PDB entry 9IQE | electron microscopy, 3.78 A resolution | chains A and B

== Chain A ==
Protein: ABC transporter, ATP-binding protein
From: Mycolicibacterium smegmatis MC2 155
UniProtKB: A0R271 (A0R271_MYCS2); residue numbers follow UniProt; this construct covers 1-578
Chain sequence (590 residues; each row starts with the number of its first residue; numbers below 1 keep their minus sign (Met-11 is residue -11)):
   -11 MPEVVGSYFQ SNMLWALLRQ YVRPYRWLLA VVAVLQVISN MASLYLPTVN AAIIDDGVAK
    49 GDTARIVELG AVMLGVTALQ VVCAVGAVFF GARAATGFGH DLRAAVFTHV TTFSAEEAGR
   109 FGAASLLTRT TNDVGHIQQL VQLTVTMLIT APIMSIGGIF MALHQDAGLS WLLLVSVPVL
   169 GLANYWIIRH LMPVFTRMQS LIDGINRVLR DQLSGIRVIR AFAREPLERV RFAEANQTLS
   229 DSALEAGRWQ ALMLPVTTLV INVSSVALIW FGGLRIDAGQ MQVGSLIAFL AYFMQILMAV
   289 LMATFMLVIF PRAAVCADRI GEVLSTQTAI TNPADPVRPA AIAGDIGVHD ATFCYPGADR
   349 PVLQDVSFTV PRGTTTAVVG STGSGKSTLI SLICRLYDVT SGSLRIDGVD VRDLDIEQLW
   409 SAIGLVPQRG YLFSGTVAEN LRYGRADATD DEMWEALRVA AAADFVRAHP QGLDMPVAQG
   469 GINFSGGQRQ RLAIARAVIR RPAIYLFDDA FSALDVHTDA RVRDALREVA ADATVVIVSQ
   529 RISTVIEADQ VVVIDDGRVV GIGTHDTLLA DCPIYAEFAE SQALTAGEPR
Unresolved in the structure: -11 to -2, 573-578
Construct notes: initiating methionine (-11); expression tag (-10 to 0)

== Chain B ==
Protein: ABC transporter transmembrane region
From: Mycolicibacterium smegmatis MC2 155
UniProtKB: I7GDB1 (I7GDB1_MYCS2); residues 1-625 here correspond to UniProt positions 6-630 (UniProt number = residue number + 5)
Chain sequence (643 residues; row label = number of the first residue in the row):
     1 MRRGALPQAP LERTRDFKGS AIRLARRLLP QRALTLAVIL LGVGGIAIGV IGPRILGHAT
    61 DLLFNGVIGR ELPAGLTKEQ AVEAARARGD GTFADLLSGM DIVPGQGVDF GAVGRTLALA
   121 LGLYLVAALL VWVQARLLNV TVQRTMVALR AEVQEKIHRL PLSYFDSRQR GEVLSRVTND
   181 VDNIQNSVSM TISQLLTSVL TVFAVLVMML TISPLLTLFT VVTVPASLWV TRWITRRSQP
   241 LFVAQWRNTG RLAAHLEETY SGFTIVKTFG HREAAAGKFA ELNSETQQSS FGAQFFSGLV
   301 SPATMFIGNL SYVAVAVVGG LQVATGQITL GSIQAFIQYV RQFNQPLTQV AGMYNTLQSG
   361 IASAERVFDL LDTEEESADS PRRADVRTGR VEFEHVSFSY VPGTPVIEDL SLVAEPGSTV
   421 AIVGPTGAGK TTLVNLLMRF YDVDSGRITI DGVDIASVSR ESLRASIGMV LQDTWLFAGT
   481 IYDNIAYGRP DADEDEVIEA ATAAYVDRFV HTLPNGYDTR VDDDGGAISA GEKQLITIAR
   541 AVLARPKLLV LDEATSSVDT RTELLIAHAM AELRRDRTSF IIAHRLSTIR DADLILVMDS
   601 GRIIERGTHE ELLARHGRYW EMTRVHLGGI KAFHHHHHHH HHH
Unresolved in the structure: 1-12, 632-643
Construct notes: expression tag (626-643)
Residues lining bound ligands: ADP (adenosine-5'-diphosphate): Asp166, Tyr400, Val406, Pro425, Thr426, Gly427, Ala428, Gly429, Lys430, Thr431, Thr432
Reported in the primary citation:
  - catalytic residues: Glu553, His584 (by similarity / conservation)
  - mutagenesis - E553Q: decreased catalytic activity

== How chain A and chain B interact ==
Pairs across the interface - 234 pairs, chain A then chain B:
  Leu34(A) - Asn309(B)
  Asn38(A) - Tyr312(B)  hydrogen bond
  Asn38(A) - Ala316(B)
  Asn38(A) - Ile337(B)
  Val46(A) - Gly320(B)
  Val46(A) - Val323(B)  hydrophobic
  Ala47(A) - Phe93(B)
  Ala47(A) - Leu96(B)  hydrophobic
  Gly49(A) - Thr92(B)  hydrogen bond (backbone-side chain)
  Ile54(A) - Val317(B)
  Ile54(A) - Leu321(B)
  Gly58(A) - Val313(B)
  Gly58(A) - Val317(B)
  Met61(A) - Val313(B)  hydrophobic
  Met61(A) - Ala316(B)  hydrophobic
  Leu62(A) - Val313(B)  hydrophobic
  Thr65(A) - Phe306(B)
  Thr65(A) - Asn309(B)
  Gln68(A) - Asn309(B)  hydrogen bond
  Val69(A) - Pro302(B)
  Val69(A) - Phe306(B)  hydrophobic
  Val73(A) - Leu299(B)  hydrophobic
  Val76(A) - Gly298(B)
  Val76(A) - Pro302(B)  hydrophobic
  Phe77(A) - Phe291(B)  hydrophobic
  Phe77(A) - Phe295(B)  hydrophobic
  Ala80(A) - Phe291(B)
  Arg81(A) - Phe291(B)
  Thr84(A) - Gln287(B)
  Thr84(A) - Ser290(B)  hydrogen bond
  Thr84(A) - Phe291(B)
  His88(A) - Asn283(B)  hydrogen bond
  His88(A) - Gln287(B)
  Arg91(A) - Leu252(B)
  Arg91(A) - Phe279(B)
  Arg91(A) - Asn283(B)  hydrogen bond
  Arg91(A) - Thr286(B)
  Ala92(A) - Phe279(B)  hydrophobic
  Ala92(A) - Asn283(B)
  Phe95(A) - Leu256(B)  hydrophobic
  Phe95(A) - Thr259(B)
  Phe95(A) - Tyr260(B)
  Phe95(A) - Ala276(B)  hydrophobic
  Phe95(A) - Phe279(B)  hydrophobic
  Val98(A) - Tyr260(B)  hydrophobic
  Val98(A) - Phe263(B)
  Thr99(A) - Phe263(B)
  Thr99(A) - Lys267(B)
  Thr99(A) - Arg272(B)  hydrogen bond (backbone-side chain)
  Thr100(A) - Arg272(B)
  Phe101(A) - Phe263(B)
  Phe101(A) - Lys267(B)
  Ala106(A) - Phe263(B)  hydrophobic
  Gly107(A) - Asp524(B)
  Gly107(A) - Gly525(B)
  Gly107(A) - Gly526(B)
  Arg108(A) - Asp523(B)  salt bridge
  Arg108(A) - Gly525(B)
  Ala111(A) - Tyr260(B)
  Ala111(A) - Ser261(B)
  Leu114(A) - Tyr260(B)
  Leu115(A) - Ala253(B)
  Leu115(A) - Glu257(B)
  Leu115(A) - Tyr260(B)
  Thr118(A) - Leu256(B)
  Thr118(A) - Tyr260(B)  hydrogen bond
  Gln126(A) - Ser290(B)  hydrogen bond
  Gln126(A) - Gln294(B)  hydrogen bond
  Gln127(A) - Gln294(B)
  Gln130(A) - Gln294(B)  hydrogen bond
  Asn194(A) - Thr178(B)
  Asn194(A) - Asp182(B)  hydrogen bond
  Arg195(A) - Ala478(B)
  Arg195(A) - Asp522(B)  salt bridge
  Leu197(A) - Val177(B)  hydrophobic
  Leu197(A) - Thr178(B)
  Arg198(A) - Leu174(B)
  Arg198(A) - Asp522(B)  salt bridge
  Asp199(A) - Trp475(B)  hydrogen bond (backbone-side chain)
  Asp199(A) - Phe477(B)
  Asp199(A) - Ala478(B)  hydrogen bond (side chain-backbone)
  Gln200(A) - Gln154(B)  hydrogen bond
  Leu201(A) - Ile157(B)  hydrophobic
  Leu201(A) - Phe165(B)  hydrophobic
  Leu201(A) - Val173(B)
  Leu201(A) - Leu174(B)  hydrophobic
  Ser202(A) - Trp475(B)
  Gly203(A) - Trp475(B)
  Ile204(A) - Phe165(B)  hydrophobic
  Arg205(A) - Asn435(B)  hydrogen bond
  Arg205(A) - Phe440(B)
  Arg205(A) - Tyr441(B)  hydrogen bond
  Val206(A) - Trp475(B)  hydrophobic
  Ile207(A) - Trp475(B)  hydrophobic
  Ile207(A) - Tyr487(B)
  Arg208(A) - Ile157(B)
  Arg208(A) - His158(B)
  Arg208(A) - Leu160(B)  hydrogen bond (side chain-backbone)
  Arg208(A) - Leu162(B)
  Arg208(A) - Arg464(B)
  Ala209(A) - Arg464(B)
  Ala209(A) - Met469(B)  hydrophobic
  Phe210(A) - Arg540(B)
  Ala211(A) - Ala465(B)  hydrophobic
  Arg212(A) - Tyr487(B)  hydrogen bond (side chain-backbone)
  Arg212(A) - Gly488(B)  hydrogen bond (side chain-backbone)
  Arg212(A) - Arg489(B)
  Arg212(A) - Pro490(B)
  Glu213(A) - His158(B)
  Leu215(A) - Pro490(B)  hydrophobic
  Glu216(A) - His158(B)
  Glu216(A) - Tyr487(B)  hydrogen bond
  Arg217(A) - Glu155(B)
  Arg217(A) - His158(B)
  Arg219(A) - Tyr487(B)
  Phe220(A) - Arg150(B)
  Phe220(A) - Gln154(B)
  Asn224(A) - Val147(B)  hydrogen bond (side chain-backbone)
  Asn224(A) - Arg150(B)
  Leu227(A) - Arg150(B)
  Ser228(A) - Val147(B)
  Ala231(A) - Gln143(B)
  Leu232(A) - Asn139(B)  hydrogen bond (backbone-side chain)
  Leu232(A) - Val140(B)  hydrophobic
  Leu232(A) - Gln143(B)
  Gly235(A) - Asn139(B)
  Arg236(A) - Arg136(B)
  Arg236(A) - Asn139(B)
  Ala239(A) - Trp132(B)
  Ala239(A) - Ala135(B)  hydrophobic
  Leu240(A) - Trp132(B)
  Pro243(A) - Ala128(B)
  Pro243(A) - Val131(B)  hydrophobic
  Pro243(A) - Trp132(B)  hydrophobic
  Leu247(A) - Tyr124(B)
  Leu247(A) - Leu125(B)  hydrophobic
  Leu247(A) - Ala128(B)  hydrophobic
  Asn250(A) - Tyr124(B)
  Ser253(A) - Leu56(B)
  Val254(A) - Leu56(B)  hydrophobic
  Val254(A) - Leu117(B)
  Val254(A) - Tyr124(B)  hydrophobic
  Ile257(A) - Ala59(B)  hydrophobic
  Ile257(A) - Leu63(B)
  Ile257(A) - Leu117(B)  hydrophobic
  Trp258(A) - Phe110(B)  hydrophobic
  Trp258(A) - Gly114(B)
  Trp258(A) - Leu117(B)
  Gly261(A) - Leu63(B)
  Gly261(A) - Phe110(B)
  Leu262(A) - Phe110(B)  hydrophobic
  Ile264(A) - Val67(B)  hydrophobic
  Ile264(A) - Arg70(B)
  Asp265(A) - Arg70(B)  salt bridge
  Asp265(A) - Phe110(B)
  Val271(A) - Phe64(B)  hydrophobic
  Ile275(A) - Leu330(B)  hydrophobic
  Ile275(A) - Gln334(B)
  Leu278(A) - Gln334(B)
  Met282(A) - Gln338(B)
  Met282(A) - Arg341(B)
  Met282(A) - Gln342(B)
  Met282(A) - Gln345(B)
  Gln283(A) - Arg341(B)
  Met286(A) - Arg341(B)
  Met286(A) - Gln345(B)
  Met290(A) - Gln349(B)  hydrogen bond
  Phe293(A) - Gln349(B)
  Tyr343(A) - Thr512(B)
  Tyr343(A) - Pro514(B)  hydrophobic
  Tyr343(A) - Ala527(B)
  Pro344(A) - Pro514(B)
  Gly345(A) - Pro514(B)
  Ala346(A) - Thr512(B)
  Ala346(A) - Leu513(B)
  Asp347(A) - His511(B)  hydrogen bond (backbone-backbone)
  Arg348(A) - Asp507(B)  hydrogen bond (side chain-backbone)
  Arg348(A) - His511(B)  hydrogen bond
  Arg348(A) - Thr512(B)
  Pro349(A) - Thr512(B)
  Val350(A) - Thr512(B)
  Ser369(A) - Arg508(B)  hydrogen bond
  Ser369(A) - Asp559(B)
  Ser369(A) - Arg561(B)
  Ser369(A) - Thr562(B)
  Thr370(A) - Arg508(B)
  Thr370(A) - Gly531(B)
  Thr370(A) - Glu532(B)
  Thr370(A) - Val558(B)
  Thr370(A) - Asp559(B)  hydrogen bond (backbone-side chain)
  Gly371(A) - Phe509(B)
  Leu384(A) - Thr264(B)
  Trp408(A) - Lys267(B)
  Leu413(A) - Phe269(B)
  Arg417(A) - Ser529(B)  hydrogen bond
  Tyr419(A) - Glu257(B)
  Tyr419(A) - Glu258(B)
  Tyr419(A) - Ser261(B)
  Tyr419(A) - Gly262(B)
  Tyr419(A) - Ile265(B)
  Phe421(A) - Glu258(B)
  Phe421(A) - Gly262(B)
  Ser422(A) - Glu258(B)  hydrogen bond (backbone-side chain)
  Tyr431(A) - Phe269(B)
  Tyr431(A) - His271(B)
  Gln467(A) - Ala254(B)  hydrogen bond (side chain-backbone)
  Gln467(A) - Glu257(B)
  Gln467(A) - Glu258(B)
  Arg484(A) - Ile265(B)
  Arg484(A) - Phe269(B)
  Arg488(A) - Phe269(B)  hydrogen bond (side chain-backbone)
  Asp503(A) - Val625(B)
  Asp503(A) - Lys631(B)  salt bridge
  Val504(A) - His626(B)
  His505(A) - Lys631(B)
  Gln528(A) - Ser557(B)
  Gln528(A) - Val558(B)
  Gln528(A) - Asp559(B)  hydrogen bond (side chain-backbone)
  Asp544(A) - Arg508(B)
  Ile562(A) - Arg561(B)
  Glu565(A) - Arg561(B)
  Glu565(A) - Leu565(B)
  Glu568(A) - Arg590(B)
  Ser569(A) - Thr560(B)
  Ser569(A) - Leu564(B)
  Ser569(A) - Ser587(B)  hydrogen bond (backbone-side chain)
  Gln570(A) - Thr560(B)  hydrogen bond
  Gln570(A) - Ser587(B)  hydrogen bond (backbone-side chain)
  Ala571(A) - Ser587(B)  hydrogen bond (backbone-side chain)
  Ala571(A) - Arg590(B)  hydrogen bond (backbone-side chain)
  Leu572(A) - Arg590(B)  hydrogen bond (backbone-side chain)
  Leu572(A) - His609(B)
  Leu572(A) - Thr623(B)
  Leu572(A) - Leu627(B)  hydrophobic
Interface residues without a listed pair, chain A (148 interface residues in all): Ser31, Pro35, Ile41, Ile42, Thr51, Ala66, Ala72, Gly85, Ser102, Thr119, Met135, Ile190, Gln225, Leu242, Leu274, Ala279, Leu285, Leu289, Gly368, Glu405, Ile411, Pro415, Gln416, Ala434, Asp543, Phe566
Interface residues without a listed pair, chain B (154 interface residues in all): Thr60, Ala120, Leu121, Ala151, Pro161, Gln185, Gln194, Val266, Thr268, Gly270, Ala275, Ser284, Ser301, Met305, Leu310, Ala324, Thr348, Glu376, Glu461, Leu471, Gly516, Ala530, Ala541, Ala544, Leu586, Gly629

== Summary ==
148 residues of chain A and 154 residues of chain B are in contact, with 40 hydrogen bonds and 5 salt bridges.
Polar contacts include Arg108(A)-Asp523(B), Arg195(A)-Asp522(B) and Arg198(A)-Asp522(B). Ligands of chain B:
ADP. The paper reports catalytic residues Glu553(B) and His584(B); E553Q of chain B reduces catalytic
activity.
Here chain A is ABC transporter, ATP-binding protein and chain B is ABC transporter transmembrane region, both
from Mycolicibacterium smegmatis MC2 155. Entry 9IQE (Cryo-EM structure of MsRv1273c/72c from Mycobacterium
smegmatis in the ADP-bound IFasym-3 (peptidisc) state (ATP 37degrees C ...) was determined by electron
microscopy, deposited together with 8WCW, 8WCX, 8XSR, 8XSS, 8XST, 9IQF, 9IQG and 9KWI.
